PDB entry 1QGA | X-ray diffraction, 2.00 A resolution | chain A

== Chain A ==
Protein: Protein (ferredoxin:nadp+ reductase)
Organism: Pisum sativum
Notes: EC 1.18.1.2
Reference sequence: P10933 (FENR1_PEA); residues 1-308 here correspond to UniProt positions 53-360 (UniProt number = residue number + 52)
Sequence (308 residues; numbered 1 to 308; the number before each row is that of its first residue):
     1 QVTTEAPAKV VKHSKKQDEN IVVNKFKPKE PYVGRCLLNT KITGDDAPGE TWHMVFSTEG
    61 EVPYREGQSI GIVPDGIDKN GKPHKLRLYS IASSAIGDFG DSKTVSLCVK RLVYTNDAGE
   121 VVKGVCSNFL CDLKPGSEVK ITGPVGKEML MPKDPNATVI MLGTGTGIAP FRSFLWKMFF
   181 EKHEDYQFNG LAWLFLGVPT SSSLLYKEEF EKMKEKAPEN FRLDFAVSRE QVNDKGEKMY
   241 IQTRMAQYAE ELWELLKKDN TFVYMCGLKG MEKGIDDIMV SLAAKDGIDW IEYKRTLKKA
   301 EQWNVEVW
Differences from the reference sequence: engineered mutation W308 (Tyr360 in P10933)
UniProt features mapped onto this chain:
  - binding site (FAD): R87 to S90, C108 to K110, Y114, V125 to S127, T166
  - binding site (NADP(+)): S90, K110, T166, V198, P199, S228, R229, K238, G267, L268, E306
Residues lining bound ligands:
  - FAD (flavin-adenine dinucleotide): S69, R87, L88, Y89, S90, C108, V109, K110, L112, Y114, G124, V125, C126, S127, T166, A169, E306, W308
  - NADP (NAP; NADP nicotinamide-adenine-dinucleotide phosphate): S90, K110, T164, G165, T166, G167, G197, V198, P199, S228, R229, K238, Y240, I241, Q242, C266, G267, L268, G270, M271, E306, V307, W308

== Overview ==
Bound to chain A: flavin-adenine dinucleotide and NADP. Curated annotation (UniProt) lists 12 FAD-binding
residues and 11 NADP+-binding residues.
Chain A is Protein (ferredoxin:nadp+ reductase) (Pisum sativum); the structure, Pea fnr Y308W mutant in
complex with nadp+, was determined by X-ray diffraction (same publication as 1QFY, 1QFZ and 1QG0).
